PDB entry 7RRK | X-ray diffraction, 1.93 A resolution | chains A and G of the 4 polymer chains in the assembly

Chain A (and G):
Name: Fluorescent protein Dronpa
Organism: Echinophyllia sp. SC22
Notes: chain G of this document is another copy of the same molecule, construct and numbering; everything in this record applies to it too
Reference sequence: Q5TLG6 (Q5TLG6_9CNID); aligned to UniProt positions 3-227 over residues 3-229 (the alignment contains insertions or deletions, so no single offset holds)
Chain sequence (255 residues; each row starts with the number of its first residue; note: 2 numbers in that range are skipped by the numbering (no residue carries them; nothing is unmodelled there); numbers below 1 keep their minus sign (Gly-27 is residue -27)):
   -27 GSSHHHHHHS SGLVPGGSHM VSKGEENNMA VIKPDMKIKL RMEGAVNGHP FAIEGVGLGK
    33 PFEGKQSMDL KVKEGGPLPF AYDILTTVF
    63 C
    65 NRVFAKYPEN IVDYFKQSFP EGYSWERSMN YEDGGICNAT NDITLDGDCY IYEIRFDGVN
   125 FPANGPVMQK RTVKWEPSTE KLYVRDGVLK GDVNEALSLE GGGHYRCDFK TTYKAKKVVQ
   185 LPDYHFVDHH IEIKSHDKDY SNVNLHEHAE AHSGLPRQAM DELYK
Disordered / not traced: -27 to 3, 221-229 (chain G: -27 to 4, 220-229)
Differences from the reference sequence: expression tag (-27 to 2); chromophore (63, 63, 63); engineered mutation Glu159 (Met in Q5TLG6); conflict Gly218 (Glu in Q5TLG6); insertion (224-228)
Modified residues: Cys63 (chromophore; GYC)
Covalently attached groups: covalent link Phe61-Cys63; covalent link Cys63-Asn65
What the authors report for this chain:
  - contacts within the chain: Cys63-Glu159 (hydrogen bond)
  - conformationally variable residues (side-chain flip): Glu159, Phe173

How chain A and chain G interact:
Pairs across the interface - 36 pairs, chain A then chain G:
  Asn19(A) with Glu90(G); Lys178(G)
  Glu90(A) with Asn19(G); Val123(G); Asn124(G), hydrogen bond (side chain-backbone)
  Arg91(A) with Val123(G)
  Ser92(A) with Ile100(G); Asn124(G), hydrogen bond
  Ile100(A) with Ser92(G); Ile100(G), hydrophobic; Asn102(G), hydrogen bond (backbone-side chain)
  Cys101(A) with Asn102(G)
  Asn102(A) with Ile100(G), hydrogen bond (side chain-backbone); Asn102(G); Asp121(G), hydrogen bond (side chain-backbone); Val123(G)
  Thr104(A) with Val123(G)
  Arg119(A) with Arg119(G); Asp121(G)
  Asp121(A) with Asn102(G), hydrogen bond (backbone-side chain); Arg119(G); Asp121(G)
  Val123(A) with Glu90(G); Arg91(G); Asn102(G); Thr104(G)
  Asn124(A) with Glu90(G), hydrogen bond (backbone-side chain); Ser92(G); Lys174(G), hydrogen bond (side chain-backbone); Thr176(G), hydrogen bond
  Asn128(A) with Asp150(G)
  Asp150(A) with Ala127(G); Asn128(G)
  Lys174(A) with Asn124(G), hydrogen bond (backbone-side chain)
  Thr176(A) with Asn124(G), hydrogen bond
  Lys178(A) with Asn19(G)
Interface residues without a listed pair, chain A (22 interface residues in all): Gly20, Ala103, Phe125, Ala127, Thr175
Interface residues without a listed pair, chain G (24 interface residues in all): Gly20, Cys101, Ala103, Gly122, Phe125, Lys154, Thr175

In short:
Chain A and chain G form an interface of 22 and 24 residues respectively, with 11 hydrogen bonds. Among the
polar pairs are Glu90(A)-Asn124(G), Ser92(A)-Asn124(G) and Ile100(A)-Asn102(G). The paper reports
conformational variability at Glu159(A) and Phe173(A); contacts within the chain involving Glu159(A) and
Cys63(A).
Both chains are Fluorescent protein Dronpa (Echinophyllia sp. SC22). Entry 7RRK (Crystal structure of fast
switching M159E mutant of fluorescent protein Dronpa (Dronpa2)) was determined by X-ray diffraction, deposited
together with 7RRH, 7RRI and 7RRJ.
